PDB entry 5BSE | X-ray diffraction, 1.70 A resolution | chains A and I of the 10 polymer chains in the assembly

[Chain A (and I)]
Protein: Pyrroline-5-carboxylate reductase
Organism: Medicago truncatula
Notes: EC 1.5.1.2; chain I of this document is another copy of the same molecule, construct and numbering; everything in this record applies to it too
Reference sequence: G7KRM5 (G7KRM5_MEDTR); residues 1-274 here = UniProt positions 1-274
Sequence (277 residues; row label = number of the first residue in the row; numbers below 1 keep their minus sign (Ser-2 is residue -2)):
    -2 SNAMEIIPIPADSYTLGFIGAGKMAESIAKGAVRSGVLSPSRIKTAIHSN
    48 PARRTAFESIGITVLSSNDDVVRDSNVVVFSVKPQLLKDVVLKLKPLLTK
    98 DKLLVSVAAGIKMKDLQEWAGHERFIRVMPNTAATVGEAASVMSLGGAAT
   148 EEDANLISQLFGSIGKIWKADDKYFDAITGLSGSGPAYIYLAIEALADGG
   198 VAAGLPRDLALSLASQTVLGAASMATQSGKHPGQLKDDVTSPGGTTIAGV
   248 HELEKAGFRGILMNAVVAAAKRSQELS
Unresolved in the structure: -2 to 2
Sequence notes: expression tag (-2 to 0)
From the paper describing this entry:
  - conformationally variable residues (side-chain flip): His45
  - specificity-determining residues: His45 (by similarity / conservation)

[Interface between chain A and chain I]
Pairs across the interface - 16 pairs, chain A then chain I:
  Lys233(A) with Glu191(I), salt bridge; Asp195(I), salt bridge; Arg204(I)
  Asp234(A) with Arg204(I), salt bridge
  Thr237(A) with Val198(I); Arg204(I), hydrogen bond
  Ser238(A) with Val198(I)
  Pro239(A) with Val198(I); Gly201(I); Leu202(I); Pro203(I), hydrophobic
  Gly240(A) with Val198(I), hydrogen bond (backbone-backbone); Gly201(I)
  Ile244(A) with Asp195(I); Val198(I), hydrophobic; Ala199(I), hydrophobic
Interface residues without a listed pair, chain A (11 interface residues in all): Gly230, His248, Glu251, Arg256

[Summary]
The interface between chain A and chain I involves 11 residues on one side and 8 on the other, with 2 hydrogen
bonds and 3 salt bridges. Among the polar pairs are Lys233(A)-Glu191(I), Lys233(A)-Asp195(I) and
Asp234(A)-Arg204(I). From the paper: the specificity determinant His45(A); conformational variability at
His45(A).
Chain A and chain I are both Pyrroline-5-carboxylate reductase (Medicago truncatula); the structure, Crystal
structure of Medicago truncatula (delta)1-Pyrroline-5-Carboxylate Reductase (MtP5CR), was determined by X-ray
diffraction (same publication as 5BSF, 5BSG and 5BSH).
